Entry 7KLW (X-ray diffraction, 2.60 A resolution); this record covers chains A and B of the 3 polymer chains in the assembly.

# Chain A
Protein: Spike protein S1
Source organism: Severe acute respiratory syndrome coronavirus 2
Notes: fragment: RBD domain
Reference sequence: P0DTC2 (SPIKE_SARS2); residues 334-527 here = UniProt positions 334-527
Sequence (194 residues; row label = number of the first residue in the row):
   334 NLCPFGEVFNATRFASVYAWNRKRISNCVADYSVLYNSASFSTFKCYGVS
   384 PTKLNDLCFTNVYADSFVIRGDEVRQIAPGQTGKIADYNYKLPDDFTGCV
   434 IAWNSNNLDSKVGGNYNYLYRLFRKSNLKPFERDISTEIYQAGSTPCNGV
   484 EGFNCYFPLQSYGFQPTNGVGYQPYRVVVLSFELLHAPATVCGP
UniProt features mapped onto this chain:
  - region: R403 to D405 (Integrin-binding motif), N448 to F456 (Immunodominant HLA epitope recognized by the CD8+)
  - glycosylation: N343 (N-linked (GlcNAc...) (complex) asparagine)
  - natural variant: G339 (G339D: In strain: Omicron/BA.1, Omicron/BA.2 and 4 more; G339H: In strain: Omicron/BA.2.75, Omicron/XBB.1.5 and 1 more), R346 (R346K: In strain: Mu/B.1.621; R346T: In strain: Omicron/BQ.1.1, Omicron/XBB.1.5 and 1 more), L368 (L368I: In strain: Omicron/XBB.1.5, Omicron/EG.5.1), S371 (S371F: In strain: Omicron/BA.2, Omicron/BA.2.12.1 and 6 more; S371L: In strain: Omicron/BA.1), S373 (S373P: In strain: Omicron/BA.1, Omicron/BA.2 and 7 more), S375 (S375F: In strain: Omicron/BA.1, Omicron/BA.2 and 7 more), T376 (T376A: In strain: Omicron/BA.2, Omicron/BA.2.12.1 and 5 more), D405 (D405N: In strain: Omicron/BA.2, Omicron/BA.2.12.1 and 6 more), R408 (R408S: In strain: Omicron/BA.2, Omicron/BA.2.12.1 and 6 more), K417 (K417N: In strain: Beta/B.1.351, Omicron/BA.1 and 8 more; K417T: In strain: Gamma/P.1), N440 (N440K: In strain: Omicron/BA.1, Omicron/BA.2 and 7 more), K444 (K444T: In strain: Omicron/BQ.1.1), 16 further natural variant entries in UniProt
  - mutagenesis: N343 (N343Q: Reduced viral infectivity), L452 (L452R: Increased resistance to neutralizing antibodies. Decreases HLA binding to NF9 epitope. Increased binding affinity to human ACE2), Y453 (Y453F: Decreased HLA binding to NF9 epitope. Increased binding affinity to human ACE2), A475 (A475V: Increased resistance to neutralizing antibodies), V483 (V483A: Increased resistance to neutralizing antibodies), E484 (E484D: Increased replication in human TMEM106B overexpressing cells), F490 (F490L: Increased resistance to neutralizing antibodies and human covalescent sera neutralization), Q493 (Q493N: Reduced host ACE2-binding affinity in vitro; Q493Y: Reduced host ACE2-binding affinity in vitro), N501 (N501T: Reduced host ACE2-binding affinity in vitro; N501Y: Increased binding affinity to human ACE2), H519 (H519P: Increased resistance to human covalescent sera neutralization)
Cystine bridges: C336-C361, C379-C432, C391-C525, C480-C488
From the paper describing this entry:
  - mutagenesis - K417N, N501Y: decreased binding to SB45, Synthetic Nanobody (chain B)
  - mutagenesis - K417N, E484K, N501Y: unchanged binding to SB68, Synthetic nanobody

# Chain B
Protein: SB45, Synthetic Nanobody
Source organism: synthetic construct
Notes: antibody fragment or engineered binder
Sequence (120 residues; numbered 1 to 120; the number before each row is that of its first residue):
     1 QVQLVESGGGLVQAGGSLRLSCAASGFPVYRDRMAWYRQAPGKEREWVAA
    51 IYSAGQQTRYADSVKGRFTISRDNAKNTVYLQMNSLKPEDTAVYYCNVKD
   101 VGHHYEYYDYWGQGTQVTVS
Cystine bridges: C22-C96

# Interface between chain A and chain B
Contacting residue pairs (48):
  Y351(A) with A54(B)
  R403(A) with G102(B), hydrogen bond (side chain-backbone); H103(B), hydrogen bond (side chain-backbone); Y105(B)
  D405(A) with Y105(B), hydrogen bond
  E406(A) with Y105(B)
  K417(A) with Y107(B)
  G446(A) with G26(B); F27(B); P28(B)
  G447(A) with P28(B)
  Y449(A) with F27(B), hydrophobic; P28(B); R31(B); D100(B), hydrogen bond
  N450(A) with Y30(B)
  L452(A) with D32(B); A54(B), hydrophobic
  Y453(A) with V101(B); Y107(B), hydrogen bond
  L455(A) with K99(B); Y107(B)
  T470(A) with A54(B); G55(B); R59(B), hydrogen bond (backbone-side chain)
  I472(A) with R59(B)
  G482(A) with R59(B), hydrogen bond (backbone-side chain)
  V483(A) with W47(B), hydrophobic; Y60(B)
  E484(A) with R33(B), salt bridge; W47(B); A50(B); Y52(B), hydrogen bond
  F490(A) with D32(B); Y52(B), hydrophobic; A54(B)
  L492(A) with A54(B), hydrophobic
  Q493(A) with D32(B); K99(B), hydrogen bond (side chain-backbone); D100(B); V101(B)
  S494(A) with D32(B), hydrogen bond (backbone-side chain)
  Q498(A) with G26(B), hydrogen bond (side chain-backbone)
  N501(A) with H103(B)
  G502(A) with H103(B), hydrogen bond (backbone-side chain)
  Y505(A) with V101(B), hydrogen bond (side chain-backbone); G102(B); H103(B)
Interface residues without a listed pair, chain A (26 interface residues in all): E471
Interface residues without a listed pair, chain B (23 interface residues in all): Y37, S53
The authors on this interface:
  - residue pairs: E484(A)-R33(B) (hydrogen bond), N501(A)-H103(B)
  - epitope / paratope residues, chain A: E484(A), N501(A)
  - epitope / paratope residues, chain B: R33(B), N97(B)

# Summary
The interface between chain A and chain B involves 26 residues on one side and 23 on the other, with 13
hydrogen bonds and 1 salt bridge. Polar pairs include E484(A)-R33(B), R403(A)-G102(B) and R403(A)-H103(B). The
paper describes a hydrogen bond between E484(A) and R33(B); a contact between N501(A) and H103(B). From the
paper: K417N and N501Y of chain A reduce binding to SB45, Synthetic Nanobody (chain B); epitope/paratope
residues E484(A), N501(A) and R33(B) among others.
Chain A is Spike protein S1 (Severe acute respiratory syndrome coronavirus 2) and chain B is SB45, Synthetic
Nanobody (synthetic construct); the structure, Crystal structure of synthetic nanobody (Sb45+Sb68) complexes
with SARS-CoV-2 receptor binding domain, was determined by X-ray diffraction (same publication as 7KGK, 7MFU,
7N0G and 7N0H).
